PDB entry 8W1O | electron microscopy, 2.80 A resolution | chains K and L of the 14 polymer chains in the assembly

Chain K:
Name: RNA-directed RNA polymerase
Organism: Bluetongue virus (serotype 1 / isolate South Africa)
Notes: EC 2.7.7.48
UniProt: W0G557 (W0G557_9REOV); numbering as in UniProt (aligned over 1-1302)
Chain sequence (1302 residues; numbered 1 to 1302; the number before each row is that of its first residue):
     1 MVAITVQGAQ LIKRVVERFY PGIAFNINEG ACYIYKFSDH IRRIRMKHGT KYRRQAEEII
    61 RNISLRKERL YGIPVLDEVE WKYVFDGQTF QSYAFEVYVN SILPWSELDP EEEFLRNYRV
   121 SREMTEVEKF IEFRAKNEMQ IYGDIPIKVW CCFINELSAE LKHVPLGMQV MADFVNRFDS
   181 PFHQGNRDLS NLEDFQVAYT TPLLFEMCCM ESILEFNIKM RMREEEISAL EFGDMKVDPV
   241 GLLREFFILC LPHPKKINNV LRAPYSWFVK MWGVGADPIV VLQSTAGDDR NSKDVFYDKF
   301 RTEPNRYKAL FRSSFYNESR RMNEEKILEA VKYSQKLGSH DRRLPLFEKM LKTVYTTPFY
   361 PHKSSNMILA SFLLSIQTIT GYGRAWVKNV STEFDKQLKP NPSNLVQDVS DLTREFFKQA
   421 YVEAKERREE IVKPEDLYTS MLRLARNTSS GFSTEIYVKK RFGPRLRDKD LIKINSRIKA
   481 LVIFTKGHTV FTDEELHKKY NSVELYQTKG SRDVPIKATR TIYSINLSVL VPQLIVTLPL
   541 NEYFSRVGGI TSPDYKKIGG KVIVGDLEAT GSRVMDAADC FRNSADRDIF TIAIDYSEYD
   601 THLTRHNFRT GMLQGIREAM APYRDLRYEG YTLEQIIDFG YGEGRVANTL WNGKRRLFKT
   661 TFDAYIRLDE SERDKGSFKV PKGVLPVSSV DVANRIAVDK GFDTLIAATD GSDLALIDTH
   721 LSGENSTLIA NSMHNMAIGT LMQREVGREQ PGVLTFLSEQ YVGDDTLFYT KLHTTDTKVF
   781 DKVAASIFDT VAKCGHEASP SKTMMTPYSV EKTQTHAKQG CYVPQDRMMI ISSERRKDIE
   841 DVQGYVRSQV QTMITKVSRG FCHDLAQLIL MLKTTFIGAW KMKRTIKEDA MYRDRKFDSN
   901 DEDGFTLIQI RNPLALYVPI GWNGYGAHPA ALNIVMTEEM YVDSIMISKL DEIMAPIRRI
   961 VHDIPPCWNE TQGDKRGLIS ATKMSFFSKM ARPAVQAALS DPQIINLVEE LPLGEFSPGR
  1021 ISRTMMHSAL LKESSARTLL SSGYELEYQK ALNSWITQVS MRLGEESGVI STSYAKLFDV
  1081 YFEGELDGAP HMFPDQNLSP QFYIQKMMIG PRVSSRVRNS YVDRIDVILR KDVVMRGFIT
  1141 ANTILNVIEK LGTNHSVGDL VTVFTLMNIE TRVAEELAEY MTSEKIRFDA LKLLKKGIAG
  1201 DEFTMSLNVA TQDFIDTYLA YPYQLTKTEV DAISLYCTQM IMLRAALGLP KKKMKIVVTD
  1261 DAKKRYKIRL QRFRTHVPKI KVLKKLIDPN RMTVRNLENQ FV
Unresolved in the structure: 1, 445-447, 463-470

Chain L:
Molecule: RNA-1
Organism: Bluetongue virus (serotype 1 / isolate South Africa)
Sequence (7 nucleotides; row label = number of the first residue in the row):
   593 UAUUAAU

Interface between chain K and chain L:
Residue-residue contacts (18):
  Arg520(K) with U599(L), base contact
  Leu567(K) with A598(L), sugar contact
  Glu568(K) with A597(L), base contact; A598(L), hydrogen bond to the sugar
  Arg573(K) with A597(L), hydrogen bond to the phosphate; A598(L), hydrogen bond to the phosphate
  Leu728(K) with U599(L), sugar contact
  Gln814(K) with A598(L), sugar contact; U599(L), hydrogen bond to the phosphate
  Met828(K) with U596(L), phosphate contact; A597(L), sugar contact
  Arg835(K) with U595(L), salt bridge to the phosphate
  Lys837(K) with U596(L), salt bridge to the phosphate
  Ser848(K) with U595(L), sugar contact
  Thr852(K) with U596(L), sugar contact
  Lys1032(K) with U593(L), phosphate contact
  Arg1037(K) with U593(L), hydrogen bond to the sugar; A594(L), salt bridge to the phosphate
Interface residues without a listed pair, chain K (18 interface residues in all): Arg512, Asp764, Gln825, Arg827, Arg859

Summary:
The interface between chain K and chain L involves 18 residues on one side and 7 on the other, with 5 hydrogen
bonds and 3 salt bridges. Polar contacts include Glu568(K)-A598(L), Arg1037(K)-U593(L) and Arg573(K)-A597(L).
Chain K is RNA-directed RNA polymerase and chain L is RNA-1, both from Bluetongue virus (serotype 1 / isolate
South Africa); the structure, Cryo-EM structure of BTV virion, was determined by electron microscopy,
deposited together with 8W12, 8W19, 8W1C, 8W1R and 8W1S.
